8RMC - chains B and C of the 9 polymer chains in the assembly; structure by electron microscopy, 2.26 A resolution.

[Chain B]
Protein: LYR motif-containing protein 4
Source organism: Homo sapiens
UniProtKB: Q9HD34 (LYRM4_HUMAN); residue numbers follow UniProt; this construct covers 1-91
Amino-acid sequence (115 residues; numbered -23 to 91; the number before each row is that of its first residue; numbers below 1 keep their minus sign (Met-23 is residue -23)):
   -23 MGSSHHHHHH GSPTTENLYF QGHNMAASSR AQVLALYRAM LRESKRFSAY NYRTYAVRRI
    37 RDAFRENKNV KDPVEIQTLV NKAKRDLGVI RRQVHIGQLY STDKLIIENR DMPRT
Unresolved in the structure: -23 to 4, 86-91
Differences from the reference sequence: initiating methionine (-23); expression tag (-22 to 0); variant Ala11 (Ser in Q9HD34)
Small-molecule neighbours: S-dodecanoyl-4'-phosphopantetheine (8Q1; S-[2-({N-[(2R)-2-hydroxy-3,3-dimethyl-4-(phosphonooxy)butanoyl]-beta-alanyl}amino)ethyl] dodecanethioate): Arg6, Val9, Leu10, Met16, Tyr31, Ala32, Arg35, Ile36, Ala39, Phe40, Asn43, Lys44, Val46, Ile52, Leu55, Val56, Ala59, Asp62, Ile66

[Chain C]
Protein: Acyl carrier protein
Source organism: Escherichia coli BL21(DE3)
UniProtKB: P0A6A8 (ACP_ECOLI); numbering as in UniProt (aligned over 1-78)
Amino-acid sequence (78 residues; numbered 1 to 78; the number before each row is that of its first residue):
     1 MSTIEERVKK IIGEQLGVKQ EEVTNNASFV EDLGADSLDT VELVMALEEE FDTEIPDEEA
    61 EKITTVQAAI DYINGHQA
Unresolved in the structure: 1-2, 77-78
Covalent attachments: S-dodecanoyl-4'-phosphopantetheine (8Q1) linked to Ser37
Swiss-Prot annotation at these positions:
  - modified residue: Ser37 (O-(pantetheine 4'-phosphoryl)serine)
  - mutagenesis: Ser37 (S37A/T: Loss of phosphopantetheinylation, and inhibition of cell growth)

[Chain B / chain C interface]
Residue-residue contacts (19; chain B residue first):
  Arg6(B) - Ser37(C)
  Leu10(B) - Ser37(C)
  Tyr13(B) - Leu38(C)  hydrophobic
  Tyr13(B) - Glu42(C)  hydrogen bond
  Arg14(B) - Val41(C)
  Arg14(B) - Glu48(C)  salt bridge
  Arg14(B) - Glu54(C)  salt bridge
  Arg14(B) - Ile55(C)
  Arg14(B) - Asp57(C)  salt bridge
  Leu17(B) - Glu42(C)
  Leu17(B) - Met45(C)  hydrophobic
  Arg18(B) - Met45(C)
  Arg18(B) - Glu54(C)  salt bridge
  Lys21(B) - Met45(C)
  Arg37(B) - Glu42(C)  salt bridge
  Arg41(B) - Leu38(C)
  Arg41(B) - Asp39(C)  salt bridge
  Arg41(B) - Glu42(C)  salt bridge
  Lys44(B) - Asp36(C)
Other interface residues (no listed pair), chain B (11 interface residues in all): Phe40
Other interface residues (no listed pair), chain C (12 interface residues in all): Glu61

[Overview]
11 residues of chain B and 12 residues of chain C are in contact; the contacts include 1 hydrogen bond and 7
salt bridges. Among the polar pairs are Arg14(B)-Glu48(C), Arg14(B)-Glu54(C) and Arg14(B)-Asp57(C). Chain B
binds S-dodecanoyl-4'-phosphopantetheine. S-dodecanoyl-4'-phosphopantetheine is covalently linked to Ser37(C).
Here chain B is LYR motif-containing protein 4 (Homo sapiens) and chain C is Acyl carrier protein (Escherichia
coli BL21(DE3)). Entry 8RMC (Structure of the FDX2-bound core ISC complex (proximal conformation)) was
determined by electron microscopy, deposited together with 8RMD, 8RME, 8RMF and 8RMG.
